Entry 1DQG (X-ray diffraction, 1.70 A resolution); this record covers chain A.

# Chain A
Protein: Mannose receptor
From: Mus musculus
Notes: fragment: cysteine rich domain
UniProtKB: Q61830 (MANR1_MOUSE); residues 1-135 here correspond to UniProt positions 20-154 (UniProt number = residue number + 19)
Sequence (135 residues; each row starts with the number of its first residue):
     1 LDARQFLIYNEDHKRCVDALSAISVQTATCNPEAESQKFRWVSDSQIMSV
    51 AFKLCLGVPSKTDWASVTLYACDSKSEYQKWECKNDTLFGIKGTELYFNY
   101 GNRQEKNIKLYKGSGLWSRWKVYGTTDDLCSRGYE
Disordered / not traced: 1
Swiss-Prot annotation at these positions:
  - glycosylation: N85 (N-linked (GlcNAc...) asparagine)
Cystine bridges: C16-C30, C55-C72, C83-C130
What the authors report for this chain:
  - binding site for sulfate ion: N99, N102, Y111, G113, S114, G115, L116, W117

# Overview
The paper reports a binding site for sulfate ion at N99, N102 and Y111 among others.
Chain A is Mannose receptor (Mus musculus); the structure, Crystal structure of the cysteine rich domain of
mannose receptor, was determined by X-ray diffraction, deposited together with 1DQO.
